PDB entry 2QQD | X-ray diffraction, 2.00 A resolution | chains C and E of the 5 polymer chains in the assembly

Chain C:
Molecule: Pyruvoyl-dependent arginine decarboxylase (EC 4.1.1.19) (PvlArgDC)
Organism: Methanocaldococcus jannaschii
Notes: EC 4.1.1.19
Reference sequence: Q57764 (PDAD_METJA); residue numbers follow UniProt; this construct covers 1-165
Amino-acid sequence (166 residues; numbered 0 to 165; the number before each row is that of its first residue; numbering starts at 0):
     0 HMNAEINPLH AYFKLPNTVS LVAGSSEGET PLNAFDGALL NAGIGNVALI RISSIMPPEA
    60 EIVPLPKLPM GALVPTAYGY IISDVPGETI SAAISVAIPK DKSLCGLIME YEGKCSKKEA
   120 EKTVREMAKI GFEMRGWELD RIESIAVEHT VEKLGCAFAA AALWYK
Unresolved in the structure: 0-6
Construct notes: expression tag (0); engineered mutation Ala47 (Asn in Q57764)
Residues lining bound ligands: agmatine (AG2): Leu31, Phe34, Asp35, Leu38, Gly44, Val46, Ala47
Reported in the primary citation:
  - conformationally variable residues: Ile51 to Ile54
  - catalytic residues: Ser53, Glu109 (citing earlier work)

Chain E:
Molecule: Pyruvoyl-dependent arginine decarboxylase (EC 4.1.1.19) (PvlArgDC)
Organism: Methanocaldococcus jannaschii
Notes: EC 4.1.1.19; fragment: Alpha subunit
Reference sequence: Q57764 (PDAD_METJA); residue numbers follow UniProt; this construct covers 54-165
Amino-acid sequence (112 residues; numbered 54 to 165; the number before each row is that of its first residue):
    54 IMPPEAEIVP LPKLPMGALV PTAYGYIISD VPGETISAAI SVAIPKDKSL CGLIMEYEGK
   114 CSKKEAEKTV REMAKIGFEM RGWELDRIES IAVEHTVEKL GCAFAAAALW YK
Residues lining bound ligands:
  - agmatine (AG2): Ile54, Ile107, Met108, Glu109, Arg134
  - pyruvic acid (PYR): Ile54, Met55, Ala76, Gly105, Leu106, Ile107

Chain C / chain E interface:
Contacting residue pairs (10; chain C residue first):
  Leu14(C) - Gly70(E)
  Leu14(C) - Ala71(E)  hydrophobic
  Leu14(C) - Leu72(E)
  Pro15(C) - Leu72(E)
  Ile54(C) - Gly70(E)
  Pro56(C) - Gly70(E)
  Pro57(C) - Met69(E)
  Ser102(C) - Met69(E)
  Cys104(C) - Met69(E)
  Cys104(C) - Gly70(E)
Interface residues without a listed pair, chain C (12 interface residues in all): Ile51, Met55, Pro74, Leu103, Trp136

Overview:
12 residues of chain C and 4 residues of chain E are in contact. Bound to chain C: agmatine. Ligands of chain
E: agmatine and pyruvic acid. The paper reports catalytic residues Ser53(C) and Glu109(C); conformational
variability at Ile51(C).
Chain C is Pyruvoyl-dependent arginine decarboxylase (EC 4.1.1.19) (PvlArgDC) and chain E is
Pyruvoyl-dependent arginine decarboxylase (EC 4.1.1.19) (PvlArgDC), both from Methanocaldococcus jannaschii;
the structure, N47A mutant of Pyruvoyl-dependent Arginine Decarboxylase from Methanococcus jannashii, was
determined by X-ray diffraction, deposited together with 2QQC.
